3ZNM - chains A and F of the 6 polymer chains in the assembly; structure by X-ray diffraction, 2.40 A resolution.

Chain A:
Protein: Haemagglutinin
From: Influenza A virus
Notes: fragment: ha1 of trypsin released ectodomain, residues 17-342
UniProtKB: Q6DQ34 (Q6DQ34_9INFA); residues 1-326 here correspond to UniProt positions 17-342 (UniProt number = residue number + 16)
Chain sequence (326 residues; each row starts with the number of its first residue):
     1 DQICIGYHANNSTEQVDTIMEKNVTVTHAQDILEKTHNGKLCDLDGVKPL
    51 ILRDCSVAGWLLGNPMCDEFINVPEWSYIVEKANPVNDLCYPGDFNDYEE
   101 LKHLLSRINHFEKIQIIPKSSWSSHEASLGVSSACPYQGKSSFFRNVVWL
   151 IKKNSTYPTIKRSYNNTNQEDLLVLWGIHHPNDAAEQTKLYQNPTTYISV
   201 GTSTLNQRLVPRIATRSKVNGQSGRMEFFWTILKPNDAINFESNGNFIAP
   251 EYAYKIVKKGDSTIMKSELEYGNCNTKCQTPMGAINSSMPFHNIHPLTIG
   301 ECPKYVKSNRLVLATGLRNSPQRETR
Not modelled in the structure: 322-326
Differences from the reference sequence: conflict Thr325 (Arg341 in Q6DQ34)
Disulfide bonds: Cys42-Cys274, Cys55-Cys67, Cys90-Cys135, Cys278-Cys302
Covalently attached groups: N-acetylglucosamine (NAG) linked to Asn23, Asn165

Chain F:
Protein: Haemagglutinin
From: Influenza A virus
Notes: fragment: ha2 of trypsin released ectodomain, residues 347-512
UniProtKB: Q6DQ34 (Q6DQ34_9INFA); residues 1-166 here correspond to UniProt positions 347-512 (UniProt number = residue number + 346)
Chain sequence (166 residues; each row starts with the number of its first residue):
     1 GLFGAIAGFIEGGWQGMVDGWYGYHHSNEQGSGYAADKESTQKAIDGVTN
    51 KVNSIIDKMNTQFEAVGREFNNLERRIENLNKKMEDGFLDVWTYNAELLV
   101 LMENERTLDFHDSNVKNLYDKVRLQLRDNAKELGNGCFEFYHKCDNECME
   151 SVRNGTYDYPQYSEEA
Not modelled in the structure: 164-166
Disulfide bonds: Cys144-Cys148
Covalently attached groups: N-acetylglucosamine (NAG) linked to Asn154

Interface between chain A and chain F:
Residue-residue contacts - 9 pairs, chain A then chain F:
  Ile19(A) with Asn50(F); Lys51(F); Ser54(F), hydrogen bond (backbone-side chain); Glu103(F)
  Met20(A) with Gly47(F); Asn50(F), hydrogen bond (backbone-side chain); Lys51(F); Phe110(F), hydrophobic
  Lys22(A) with Ser54(F), hydrogen bond
Other interface residues (no listed pair), chain A (4 interface residues in all): Thr18
Other interface residues (no listed pair), chain F (7 interface residues in all): Asp46

Overview:
The interface between chain A and chain F involves 4 residues on one side and 7 on the other, with 3 hydrogen
bonds. Polar contacts include Ile19(A)-Ser54(F), Met20(A)-Asn50(F) and Lys22(A)-Ser54(F). N-acetylglucosamine
is covalently linked to Asn23(A) and Asn165(A). N-acetylglucosamine is covalently linked to Asn154(F).
Here chain A is Haemagglutinin and chain F is Haemagglutinin, both from Influenza A virus. Entry 3ZNM (H5
Haemagglutinin in Complex with Sialyl-Lewis X) was determined by X-ray diffraction together with 3ZNK and 3ZNL
from the same study.
